Entry 3L4F (X-ray diffraction, 2.80 A resolution); this record covers chains A and C of the 4 polymer chains in the assembly.

== Chain A (and C) ==
Name: Rho guanine nucleotide exchange factor 7
Organism: Rattus norvegicus
Notes: fragment: The C-terminal coiled-coil domain; chain C of this document is another copy of the same molecule, construct and numbering; everything in this record applies to it too
Reference sequence: O55043 (ARHG7_RAT); numbering as in UniProt (aligned over 587-646)
Sequence (61 residues; each row starts with the number of its first residue):
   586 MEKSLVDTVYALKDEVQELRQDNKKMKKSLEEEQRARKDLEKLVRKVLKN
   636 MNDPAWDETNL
Sequence notes: expression tag (586)
What the authors report for this chain:
  - self-association interface (contacts with another copy of this molecule): Leu-590, Leu-597, Leu-604, Met-611, Glu-618, Leu-625, Val-632
  - conformationally variable residues (order/disorder transition): Asp-638 to Leu-646

== How chain A and chain C interact ==
Contacting residue pairs (34):
  Lys-588(A) / Lys-588(C)
  Ser-589(A) / Tyr-595(C)
  Leu-590(A) / Lys-588(C)
  Leu-590(A) / Ser-589(C)
  Thr-593(A) / Val-594(C)
  Thr-593(A) / Tyr-595(C)  hydrogen bond
  Val-594(A) / Val-594(C)  hydrophobic
  Leu-597(A) / Leu-597(C)  hydrophobic
  Leu-597(A) / Lys-598(C)
  Leu-597(A) / Val-601(C)  hydrophobic
  Val-601(A) / Val-601(C)  hydrophobic
  Glu-603(A) / Arg-605(C)  salt bridge
  Leu-604(A) / Val-601(C)
  Leu-604(A) / Leu-604(C)  hydrophobic
  Leu-604(A) / Arg-605(C)
  Leu-604(A) / Asn-608(C)
  Asp-607(A) / Arg-605(C)  salt bridge
  Asp-607(A) / Asn-608(C)
  Asn-608(A) / Asn-608(C)  hydrogen bond
  Ser-614(A) / Leu-615(C)
  Glu-618(A) / Gln-619(C)
  Glu-618(A) / Arg-622(C)  salt bridge
  Ala-621(A) / Arg-622(C)
  Leu-625(A) / Leu-625(C)  hydrophobic
  Leu-625(A) / Glu-626(C)
  Leu-625(A) / Val-629(C)  hydrophobic
  Leu-628(A) / Arg-630(C)
  Leu-628(A) / Leu-633(C)  hydrophobic
  Val-629(A) / Val-629(C)  hydrophobic
  Val-632(A) / Val-632(C)
  Val-632(A) / Leu-633(C)  hydrophobic
  Val-632(A) / Met-636(C)  hydrophobic
  Trp-641(A) / Asn-637(C)
  Trp-641(A) / Asp-638(C)  hydrogen bond
Other interface residues (no listed pair), chain A (25 interface residues in all): Val-591, Glu-600, Met-611, Leu-615, Arg-622, Met-636
Other interface residues (no listed pair), chain C (26 interface residues in all): Val-591, Met-611, Lys-612, Glu-618

== Summary ==
25 residues of chain A face 26 of chain C across their interface, with 3 hydrogen bonds and 3 salt bridges.
Polar contacts include Glu-603(A)/Arg-605(C), Asp-607(A)/Arg-605(C) and Glu-618(A)/Arg-622(C). From the paper:
conformational variability at Asp-638(A); a self-association interface involving Leu-590(A), Leu-597(A) and
Leu-604(A) among others.
Both chains are Rho guanine nucleotide exchange factor 7 (Rattus norvegicus). Entry 3L4F (Crystal Structure of
betaPIX Coiled-Coil Domain and Shank PDZ Complex) was determined by X-ray diffraction.
